Entry 5HCE (X-ray diffraction, 3.12 A resolution); this record covers chains B and A of the 4 polymer chains in the assembly.

Chain B:
Protein: Complement C5
Source organism: Homo sapiens
UniProt: P01031 (CO5_HUMAN); residue numbers follow UniProt; this construct covers 19-674
Amino-acid sequence (656 residues; numbered 19 to 674; the number before each row is that of its first residue):
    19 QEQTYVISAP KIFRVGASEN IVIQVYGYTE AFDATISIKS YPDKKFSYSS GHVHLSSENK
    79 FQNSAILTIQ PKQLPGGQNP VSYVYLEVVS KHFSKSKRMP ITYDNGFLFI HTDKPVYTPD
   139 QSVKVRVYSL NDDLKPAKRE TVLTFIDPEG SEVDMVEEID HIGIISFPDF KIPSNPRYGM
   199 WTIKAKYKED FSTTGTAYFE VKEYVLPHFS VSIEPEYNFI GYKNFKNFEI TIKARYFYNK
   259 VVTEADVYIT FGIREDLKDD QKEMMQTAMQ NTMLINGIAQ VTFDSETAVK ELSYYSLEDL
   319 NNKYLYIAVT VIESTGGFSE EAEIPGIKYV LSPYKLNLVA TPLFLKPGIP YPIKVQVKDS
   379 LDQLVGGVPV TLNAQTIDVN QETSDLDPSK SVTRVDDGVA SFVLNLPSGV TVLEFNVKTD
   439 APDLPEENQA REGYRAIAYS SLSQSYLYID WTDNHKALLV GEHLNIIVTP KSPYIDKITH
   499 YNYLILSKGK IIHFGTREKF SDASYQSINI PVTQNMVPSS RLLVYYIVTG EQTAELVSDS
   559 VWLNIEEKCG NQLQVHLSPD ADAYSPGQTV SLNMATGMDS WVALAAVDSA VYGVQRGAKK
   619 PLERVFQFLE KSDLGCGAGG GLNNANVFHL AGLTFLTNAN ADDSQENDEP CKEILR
Disordered / not traced: 19, 612-619
Disulfides: Cys634-Cys669

Chain A:
Protein: Complement C5
Source organism: Homo sapiens
UniProt: P01031 (CO5_HUMAN); numbering as in UniProt (aligned over 679-1676)
Amino-acid sequence (998 residues; numbered 679 to 1676; the number before each row is that of its first residue):
   679 LQKKIEEIAA KYKHSVVKKC CYDGACVNND ETCEQRAARI SLGPRCIKAF TECCVVASQL
   739 RANISHKDMQ LGRLHMKTLL PVSKPEIRSY FPESWLWEVH LVPRRKQLQF ALPDSLTTWE
   799 IQGVGISNTG ICVADTVKAK VFKDVFLEMN IPYSVVRGEQ IQLKGTVYNY RTSGMQFCVK
   859 MSAVEGICTS ESPVIDHQGT KSSKCVRQKV EGSSSHLVTF TVLPLEIGLH NINFSLETWF
   919 GKEILVKTLR VVPEGVKRES YSGVTLDPRG IYGTISRRKE FPYRIPLDLV PKTEIKRILS
   979 VKGLLVGEIL SAVLSQEGIN ILTHLPKGSA EAELMSVVPV FYVFHYLETG NHWNIFHSDP
  1039 LIEKQKLKKK LKEGMLSIMS YRNADYSYSV WKGGSASTWL TAFALRVLGQ VNKYVEQNQN
  1099 SICNSLLWLV ENYQLDNGSF KENSQYQPIK LQGTLPVEAR ENSLYLTAFT VIGIRKAFDI
  1159 CPLVKIDTAL IKADNFLLEN TLPAQSTFTL AISAYALSLG DKTHPQFRSI VSALKREALV
  1219 KGNPPIYRFW KDNLQHKDSS VPNTGTARMV ETTAYALLTS LNLKDINYVN PVIKWLSEEQ
  1279 RYGGGFYSTQ DTINAIEGLT EYSLLVKQLR LSMDIDVSYK HKGALHNYKM TDKNFLGRPV
  1339 EVLLNDDLIV STGFGSGLAT VHVTTVVHKT STSEEVCSFY LKIDTQDIEA SHYRGYGNSD
  1399 YKRIVACASY KPSREESSSG SSHAVMDISL PTGISANEED LKALVEGVDQ LFTDYQIKDG
  1459 HVILQLNSIP SSDFLCVRFR IFELFEVGFL SPATFTVYEY HRPDKQCTMF YSTSNIKIQK
  1519 VCEGAACKCV EADCGQMQEE LDLTISAETR KQTACKPEIA YAYKVSITSI TVENVFVKYK
  1579 ATLLDIYKTG EAVAEKDSEI TFIKKVTCTN AELVKGRQYL IMGKEALQIK YNFSFRYIYP
  1639 LDSLTWIEYW PRDTTCSSCQ AFLANLDEFA EDIFLNGC
Disordered / not traced: 874-878, 1389-1399
Disulfides: Cys698-Cys724, Cys699-Cys731, Cys711-Cys732, Cys856-Cys883, Cys866-Cys1527, Cys1101-Cys1159, Cys1375-Cys1505, Cys1405-Cys1474, Cys1520-Cys1525, Cys1532-Cys1606, Cys1553-Cys1676, Cys1654-Cys1657
Covalently attached groups: cysteine (CYS) linked to Cys704; N-acetylglucosamine (NAG) linked to Asn911
Residues lining bound ligands: cysteine (CYS): Tyr700, Arg751, Lys755, Ala1441
What the authors report for this chain:
  - conformationally variable residues: Arg751

How chain B and chain A interact:
Cross-chain cystine bridges: Cys567(B)-Cys810(A)
Residue-residue contacts (174; chain B residue first):
  His129(B) - Trp775(A)
  His129(B) - Gln800(A)
  Asp131(B) - Ser772(A)  hydrogen bond
  Asp131(B) - Trp775(A)
  Lys132(B) - Phe769(A)
  Lys132(B) - Pro770(A)  hydrogen bond (side chain-backbone)
  Lys132(B) - Glu771(A)
  Lys132(B) - Ser772(A)
  Thr136(B) - Ile765(A)
  Thr136(B) - Tyr768(A)
  Gln139(B) - Tyr768(A)  hydrogen bond
  Gln139(B) - Phe769(A)  hydrogen bond (side chain-backbone)
  Lys142(B) - Ser772(A)
  Lys142(B) - Trp775(A)
  Val143(B) - Trp775(A)
  Arg144(B) - Trp775(A)
  Tyr146(B) - Val802(A)
  Leu152(B) - Gly808(A)
  Lys153(B) - Asn806(A)
  Pro154(B) - Ser805(A)
  Asp165(B) - Met1057(A)
  Ser169(B) - Arg1060(A)  hydrogen bond
  Val171(B) - Leu1054(A)  hydrophobic
  Asp172(B) - Lys1050(A)  salt bridge
  Ile180(B) - Ile804(A)
  Ile182(B) - Ile804(A)  hydrophobic
  Asp187(B) - Lys1047(A)  hydrogen bond (backbone-side chain)
  Lys189(B) - Glu1051(A)
  Pro191(B) - Leu1054(A)  hydrophobic
  Asn193(B) - Ser1058(A)  hydrogen bond (backbone-side chain)
  Asn193(B) - Tyr1059(A)  hydrogen bond
  Asn193(B) - Lys1070(A)  hydrogen bond
  Pro194(B) - Ser1058(A)
  Pro194(B) - Lys1070(A)  hydrogen bond (backbone-side chain)
  Arg195(B) - Met1057(A)  hydrogen bond (side chain-backbone)
  Arg195(B) - Ser1058(A)
  Arg195(B) - Arg1060(A)  hydrogen bond (side chain-backbone)
  Tyr196(B) - Pro763(A)  hydrophobic
  Gly197(B) - Pro763(A)
  Lys220(B) - Glu764(A)
  Lys220(B) - Ile765(A)
  Glu221(B) - Lys762(A)  salt bridge
  Glu221(B) - Pro763(A)  hydrogen bond (backbone-backbone)
  Glu221(B) - Glu764(A)
  Glu221(B) - Ile765(A)  hydrogen bond (backbone-backbone)
  Tyr222(B) - Ile765(A)
  Tyr222(B) - Arg766(A)
  Tyr222(B) - Ser767(A)
  Tyr222(B) - Tyr768(A)
  Val223(B) - Glu764(A)
  Val223(B) - Ile765(A)  hydrogen bond (backbone-backbone)
  Val223(B) - Arg766(A)
  Pro225(B) - Arg766(A)
  Phe255(B) - Tyr846(A)
  Tyr256(B) - Tyr846(A)  hydrophobic
  Tyr256(B) - Ser893(A)  hydrogen bond (backbone-side chain)
  Asn257(B) - Asn847(A)
  Asn257(B) - Tyr848(A)
  Asn257(B) - Ser891(A)
  Asn257(B) - Ser892(A)  hydrogen bond (side chain-backbone)
  Lys258(B) - Ser893(A)
  Asp264(B) - Gln748(A)
  Tyr266(B) - Lys745(A)
  Tyr266(B) - Gln748(A)  hydrogen bond
  Tyr266(B) - Leu749(A)  hydrophobic
  Tyr266(B) - Leu752(A)  hydrophobic
  Met282(B) - Thr756(A)
  Gln284(B) - Gln680(A)
  Gln284(B) - Glu684(A)
  Gln284(B) - His753(A)  hydrogen bond
  Gln284(B) - Leu757(A)
  Met287(B) - His753(A)
  Asn289(B) - Lys745(A)
  Ile330(B) - Gln748(A)
  Glu338(B) - Arg766(A)  salt bridge
  Cys567(B) - Cys810(A)  disulfide
  Gly568(B) - Thr807(A)
  Asn569(B) - Ser805(A)  hydrogen bond
  Asn569(B) - Thr807(A)
  Asn569(B) - Cys810(A)
  Gln570(B) - Cys810(A)
  Leu571(B) - Gly801(A)
  Leu571(B) - Val802(A)
  Leu571(B) - Gly803(A)
  Leu571(B) - Cys810(A)  hydrogen bond (backbone-side chain)
  Leu571(B) - Ala812(A)  hydrophobic
  Val573(B) - Asp813(A)
  Leu575(B) - Ala817(A)  hydrophobic
  Ala581(B) - Lys818(A)
  Tyr582(B) - Leu790(A)  hydrophobic
  Tyr582(B) - Ala817(A)  hydrophobic
  Tyr582(B) - Lys818(A)  hydrogen bond (backbone-backbone)
  Tyr582(B) - Val819(A)
  Tyr582(B) - Phe820(A)  hydrogen bond (backbone-backbone)
  Gly585(B) - Leu790(A)  hydrogen bond (backbone-backbone)
  Gly585(B) - Pro791(A)
  Gly585(B) - Asp792(A)
  Gln586(B) - Ala789(A)
  Gln586(B) - Leu790(A)  hydrogen bond (backbone-backbone)
  Thr587(B) - Phe788(A)
  Val588(B) - Gln787(A)
  Val588(B) - Phe788(A)  hydrogen bond (backbone-backbone)
  Val588(B) - Leu790(A)  hydrophobic
  Ser589(B) - Gln785(A)
  Ser589(B) - Leu786(A)
  Ser589(B) - Gln787(A)
  Leu590(B) - Gln785(A)
  Leu590(B) - Leu786(A)  hydrogen bond (backbone-backbone)
  Leu590(B) - Phe788(A)  hydrophobic
  Asn591(B) - Lys784(A)
  Asn591(B) - Gln785(A)  hydrogen bond
  Met592(B) - Val780(A)  hydrophobic
  Met592(B) - Arg783(A)
  Met592(B) - Lys784(A)  hydrogen bond (backbone-backbone)
  Met592(B) - Leu786(A)  hydrophobic
  Ala593(B) - Arg782(A)
  Thr594(B) - Val780(A)
  Thr594(B) - Arg782(A)  hydrogen bond (backbone-backbone)
  Gly595(B) - Arg782(A)  hydrogen bond (backbone-side chain)
  Met596(B) - Arg782(A)
  Met596(B) - Thr807(A)
  Asp597(B) - Val780(A)
  Asp597(B) - Pro781(A)
  Asp597(B) - Arg782(A)
  Ser598(B) - His778(A)
  Ser598(B) - Leu779(A)
  Ser598(B) - Val780(A)  hydrogen bond (backbone-backbone)
  Ser598(B) - Gly803(A)
  Ser598(B) - Ile804(A)  hydrogen bond (side chain-backbone)
  Ser598(B) - Ser805(A)
  Trp599(B) - His778(A)
  Trp599(B) - Leu779(A)  hydrophobic
  Trp599(B) - Gly803(A)
  Trp599(B) - Ile804(A)  hydrogen bond (backbone-backbone)
  Val600(B) - Glu776(A)
  Val600(B) - Val777(A)
  Val600(B) - His778(A)  hydrogen bond (backbone-backbone)
  Val600(B) - Val780(A)  hydrophobic
  Val600(B) - Val802(A)
  Ala601(B) - Glu776(A)
  Ala601(B) - Gln800(A)
  Ala601(B) - Gly801(A)
  Ala601(B) - Val802(A)  hydrogen bond (backbone-backbone)
  Leu602(B) - Leu774(A)
  Leu602(B) - Trp775(A)
  Leu602(B) - Glu776(A)  hydrogen bond (backbone-backbone)
  Leu602(B) - Gln800(A)
  Leu602(B) - Gly801(A)
  Ala603(B) - Trp773(A)
  Ala603(B) - Leu774(A)
  Ala603(B) - Trp775(A)  hydrophobic
  Ala603(B) - Glu798(A)
  Ala603(B) - Ile799(A)
  Ala603(B) - Gln800(A)  hydrogen bond (backbone-backbone)
  Ala604(B) - Ser772(A)
  Ala604(B) - Trp773(A)  hydrogen bond (backbone-backbone)
  Ala604(B) - Leu774(A)  hydrophobic
  Ala604(B) - Trp797(A)
  Ala604(B) - Glu798(A)
  Val605(B) - Ser772(A)
  Val605(B) - Thr796(A)
  Val605(B) - Trp797(A)
  Val605(B) - Glu798(A)  hydrogen bond (backbone-backbone)
  Asp606(B) - Phe769(A)
  Asp606(B) - Pro770(A)
  Asp606(B) - Thr795(A)
  Asp606(B) - Thr796(A)
  Asp606(B) - Trp797(A)
  Ser607(B) - Thr796(A)  hydrogen bond (side chain-backbone)
  Ser607(B) - Glu798(A)
  Ala608(B) - Phe769(A)
  Val609(B) - Phe769(A)  hydrophobic
  Tyr610(B) - Glu798(A)
  Tyr610(B) - Gln800(A)  hydrogen bond
Also at the interface, not in a pair above, chain B (93 interface residues in all): Thr130, Gly181, Ser184, Pro186, Phe188, Val219, Leu224, Arg253, Thr328, Phe336, Gln572, Asp580, Ser583, Pro584, Val623
Also at the interface, not in a pair above, chain A (85 interface residues in all): Ser793, Ile809, Val811, Val815, Lys816, Thr844, Ser1055, Asn1061, Phe1480

Overview:
The interface between chain B and chain A involves 93 residues on one side and 85 on the other; the contacts
include 1 disulfide bond, 42 hydrogen bonds and 3 salt bridges. Among the polar pairs are
Asp172(B)-Lys1050(A), Glu221(B)-Lys762(A) and Glu338(B)-Arg766(A). Bound to chain A: cysteine. The paper
reports conformational variability at Arg751(A).
Chain B is Complement C5 and chain A is Complement C5, both from Homo sapiens; the structure, Ternary complex
of human Complement C5 with Ornithodoros moubata OmCI and Rhipicephalus appendiculatus RaCI1, was determined
by X-ray diffraction, deposited together with 5HCC and 5HCD.
